PDB entry 8Y9Y | electron microscopy, 3.29 A resolution | chains Y and B of the 4 polymer chains in the assembly

# Chain Y
Molecule: Protein translocase subunit SecY
Source organism: Geobacillus thermodenitrificans NG80-2
UniProt: A4IJK8 (A4IJK8_GEOTN); numbering as in UniProt (aligned over 1-430)
Sequence (430 residues; numbered 1 to 430; the number before each row is that of its first residue):
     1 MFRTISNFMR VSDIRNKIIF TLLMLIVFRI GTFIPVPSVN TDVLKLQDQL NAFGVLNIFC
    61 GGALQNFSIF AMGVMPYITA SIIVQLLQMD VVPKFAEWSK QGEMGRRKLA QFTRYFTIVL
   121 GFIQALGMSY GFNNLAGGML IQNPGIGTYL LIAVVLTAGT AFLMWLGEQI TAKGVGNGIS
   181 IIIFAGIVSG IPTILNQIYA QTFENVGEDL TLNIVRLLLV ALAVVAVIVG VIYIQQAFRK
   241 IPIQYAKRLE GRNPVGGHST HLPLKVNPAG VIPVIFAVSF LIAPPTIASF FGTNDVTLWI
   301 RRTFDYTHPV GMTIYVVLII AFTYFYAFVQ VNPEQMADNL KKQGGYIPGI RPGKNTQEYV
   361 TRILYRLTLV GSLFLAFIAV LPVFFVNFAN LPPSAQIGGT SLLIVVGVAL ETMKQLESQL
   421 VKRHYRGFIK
Disordered / not traced: 1, 49-59, 203-211
Sequence notes: engineered mutation Cys60 (Gly in A4IJK8), Thr202 (Gln in A4IJK8), Thr211 (Phe in A4IJK8), Asn213 (Arg in A4IJK8)

# Chain B
Molecule: Substrate FtsQ-LacY(+1C)
Source organism: Escherichia coli K-12
UniProt: chimeric construct of P06136, P02920: residues 1-25 from P06136 (FTSQ_ECOLI) positions 23-47 (UniProt number = residue number + 22); residues 35-54 from P02920 positions 315-334 (UniProt number = residue number + 280)
Sequence (73 residues; numbered 1 to 73; the number before each row is that of its first residue):
     1 MAKKTILFLL TVLTTVLVSG WVVLGCQYED GSSGVVILKT LHMFEVPFLL VGAFSISGDG
    61 DSPHSYHSGD GDK
Disordered / not traced: 1, 27-33, 52-60, 70-73
Sequence notes: engineered mutation Met1 (Thr23 in P06136), Ala2 (Arg24 in P06136), Lys3 (Leu25 in P06136), Lys4 (Ala26 in P06136), Thr5 (Gly27 in P06136), Ala53 (Cys333 in P02920); linker (26-34, 55-73)
Curated features (UniProtKB/Swiss-Prot):
  - site (Proton translocation): His42, Glu45

# How chain Y and chain B interact
Cross-chain cystine bridges: Cys60(Y)-Cys26(B)
Contacting residue pairs (51):
  Cys60(Y) - Cys26(B)  disulfide
  Gln65(Y) - Leu38(B)
  Gln65(Y) - Leu41(B)
  Ala71(Y) - Leu41(B)
  Met75(Y) - Thr40(B)
  Met75(Y) - Leu41(B)
  Met75(Y) - Phe44(B)  hydrophobic
  Ile78(Y) - Glu45(B)
  Ile78(Y) - Val46(B)
  Thr79(Y) - Val18(B)
  Ile83(Y) - Thr15(B)
  Gln85(Y) - Pro47(B)
  Gln85(Y) - Leu50(B)
  Leu86(Y) - Leu7(B)
  Gln88(Y) - Leu50(B)
  Met89(Y) - Leu50(B)  hydrophobic
  Asp90(Y) - Lys4(B)  hydrogen bond (backbone-side chain)
  Val91(Y) - Leu7(B)  hydrophobic
  Val91(Y) - Phe8(B)  hydrophobic
  Ile123(Y) - Ser19(B)
  Gln124(Y) - Val18(B)
  Gly127(Y) - Trp21(B)
  Met128(Y) - Trp21(B)  hydrophobic
  Gly131(Y) - Trp21(B)
  Gly131(Y) - Val22(B)
  Asn134(Y) - Val22(B)
  Leu135(Y) - Leu24(B)  hydrophobic
  Ser180(Y) - Glu45(B)  hydrogen bond
  Ile183(Y) - Phe44(B)
  Ile187(Y) - His42(B)
  Val274(Y) - Phe44(B)
  Ile275(Y) - Phe44(B)
  Phe276(Y) - Thr14(B)
  Val278(Y) - Phe44(B)  hydrophobic
  Ser279(Y) - Leu17(B)
  Phe280(Y) - Leu10(B)  hydrophobic
  Phe280(Y) - Leu13(B)  hydrophobic
  Ile282(Y) - Leu17(B)  hydrophobic
  Ile282(Y) - Val36(B)  hydrophobic
  Thr286(Y) - Gly20(B)
  Ser289(Y) - Val23(B)
  Tyr306(Y) - Val36(B)  hydrophobic
  Phe322(Y) - Leu10(B)  hydrophobic
  Tyr326(Y) - Pro47(B)
  Gln330(Y) - Phe48(B)
  Gln330(Y) - Leu50(B)
  Thr400(Y) - Met43(B)  hydrogen bond (side chain-backbone)
  Ile404(Y) - Met43(B)
  Ile404(Y) - Phe44(B)
  Ile404(Y) - Glu45(B)
  Val408(Y) - Glu45(B)
Other interface residues (no listed pair), chain Y (51 interface residues in all): Gly62, Leu64, Ser81, Ile82, Leu87, Asn177, Gly186, Val271, Ile272, Ala283, Asp305, Phe325
Other interface residues (no listed pair), chain B (34 interface residues in all): Leu9, Thr11, Gly34, Val35, Ile37, Lys39

# In short
51 residues of chain Y and 34 residues of chain B are in contact, with 1 disulfide bond and 3 hydrogen bonds.
Polar pairs include Asp90(Y)-Lys4(B), Ser180(Y)-Glu45(B) and Thr400(Y)-Met43(B).
Here chain Y is Protein translocase subunit SecY (Geobacillus thermodenitrificans NG80-2) and chain B is
Substrate FtsQ-LacY(+1C) (Escherichia coli K-12). Entry 8Y9Y (Structure of the SecA-SecY complex with the
substrate FtsQ-LacY(+1C)) was determined by electron microscopy (same publication as 8Y9Z, 8YA0, 8YA2, 8YA3
and 8YAS).
